Entry 4HFN (X-ray diffraction, 2.10 A resolution); this record covers chains A and B.

# Chain A (and B)
Protein: Allyl alcohol dehydrogenase
From: Nicotiana tabacum
Notes: EC 1.3.1.74; chain B of this document is another copy of the same molecule, construct and numbering; everything in this record applies to it too
Reference sequence: Q9SLN8 (Q9SLN8_TOBAC); residue numbers follow UniProt; this construct covers 1-343
Chain sequence (351 residues; row label = number of the first residue in the row):
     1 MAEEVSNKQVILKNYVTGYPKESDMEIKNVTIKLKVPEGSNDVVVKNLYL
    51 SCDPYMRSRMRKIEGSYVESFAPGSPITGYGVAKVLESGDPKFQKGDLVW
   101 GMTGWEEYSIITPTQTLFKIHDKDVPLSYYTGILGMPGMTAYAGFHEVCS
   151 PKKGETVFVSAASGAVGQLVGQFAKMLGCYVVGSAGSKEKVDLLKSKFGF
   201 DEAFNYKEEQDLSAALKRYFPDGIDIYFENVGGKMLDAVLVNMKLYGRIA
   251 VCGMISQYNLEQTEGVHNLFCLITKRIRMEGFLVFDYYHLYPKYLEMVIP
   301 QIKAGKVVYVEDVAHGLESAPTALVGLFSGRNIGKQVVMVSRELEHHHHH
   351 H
Not modelled in the structure: 1, 62-68, 114-116, 343-351 (chain B: 1, 17, 38, 63-68, 114-116, 258-263, 343-351)
Construct notes: expression tag (344-351)
Ligand contacts:
  - Coniferaldehyde (CIY; (2E)-3-(4-hydroxy-3-methoxyphenyl)prop-2-enal): Tyr-55, Met-136, Tyr-258, Leu-283, Val-284, Phe-285
  - NADP (NAP; NADP nicotinamide-adenine-dinucleotide phosphate): Asp-53, Pro-54, Tyr-55, Met-136, Thr-140, Ala-161, Gly-164, Ala-165, Val-166, Gly-167, Ala-185, Gly-186, Lys-190, Tyr-206, Asn-230, Val-231, Cys-252, Gly-253, Met-254, Ile-255, Ser-256, Tyr-258, Phe-282, Leu-283, Val-284, Leu-327, Phe-328, Gly-330, Asn-332, Gly-334, Lys-335
Curated features (UniProtKB/Swiss-Prot):
  - binding site (substrate): Tyr-55, Tyr-80
  - binding site (NADP(+)): Ala-165, Val-166, Gly-186, Lys-190, Tyr-206, Asn-230, Cys-252, Tyr-258, Phe-282 to Val-284, Asn-332
What the authors report for this chain:
  - binding site for Coniferaldehyde: Tyr-55, Tyr-258, Phe-270, Ile-273, Leu-283
  - conformationally variable residues: Phe-285
  - binding site for NADP: Tyr-55, Tyr-258
  - specificity-determining residues: Phe-285 (proposed by the authors, not directly observed)

# Interface between chain A and chain B
Residue-residue contacts - 52 pairs, chain A then chain B:
  Leu-236(A) / Leu-269(B)  hydrophobic
  Tyr-246(A) / Asp-286(B)  hydrogen bond
  Val-251(A) / Ile-273(B)
  Cys-252(A) / Ile-273(B)
  Gly-253(A) / Ile-273(B)
  Met-254(A) / Leu-269(B)  hydrophobic
  Met-254(A) / Phe-270(B)
  Tyr-258(A) / Phe-270(B)  hydrophobic
  Thr-263(A) / His-267(B)  hydrogen bond (side chain-backbone)
  Glu-264(A) / Val-266(B)
  Glu-264(A) / His-267(B)
  Gly-265(A) / Gly-265(B)
  Gly-265(A) / Val-266(B)
  Gly-265(A) / His-267(B)
  Val-266(A) / Gly-265(B)
  Val-266(A) / Val-266(B)  hydrogen bond (backbone-backbone)
  Val-266(A) / Leu-269(B)  hydrophobic
  His-267(A) / Gly-265(B)
  Leu-269(A) / Leu-236(B)  hydrophobic
  Leu-269(A) / Met-254(B)  hydrophobic
  Leu-269(A) / Val-266(B)  hydrophobic
  Phe-270(A) / Met-254(B)
  Leu-272(A) / Val-251(B)  hydrophobic
  Leu-272(A) / Met-279(B)  hydrophobic
  Leu-272(A) / Gly-281(B)
  Ile-273(A) / Val-251(B)
  Ile-273(A) / Cys-252(B)
  Ile-273(A) / Gly-253(B)
  Ile-273(A) / Phe-282(B)
  Ile-273(A) / Leu-283(B)
  Arg-276(A) / Gly-281(B)
  Arg-276(A) / Phe-282(B)
  Arg-276(A) / Leu-283(B)
  Arg-276(A) / Asp-286(B)  salt bridge
  Ile-277(A) / Met-279(B)
  Ile-277(A) / Glu-280(B)
  Ile-277(A) / Gly-281(B)  hydrogen bond (backbone-backbone)
  Arg-278(A) / Arg-278(B)
  Arg-278(A) / Met-279(B)
  Arg-278(A) / Glu-280(B)
  Met-279(A) / Arg-278(B)
  Met-279(A) / Met-279(B)  hydrogen bond (backbone-backbone)
  Glu-280(A) / Ile-277(B)
  Glu-280(A) / Arg-278(B)
  Gly-281(A) / Leu-272(B)
  Gly-281(A) / Arg-276(B)
  Gly-281(A) / Ile-277(B)  hydrogen bond (backbone-backbone)
  Phe-282(A) / Ile-273(B)
  Phe-282(A) / Arg-276(B)
  Leu-283(A) / Arg-276(B)
  Asp-286(A) / Tyr-246(B)  hydrogen bond
  Asp-286(A) / Arg-276(B)  salt bridge
Also at the interface, not in a pair above, chain A (26 interface residues in all): Thr-274
Also at the interface, not in a pair above, chain B (23 interface residues in all): Glu-264

# Overview
26 residues of chain A face 23 of chain B across their interface, with 7 hydrogen bonds and 2 salt bridges.
Polar pairs include Arg-276(A)/Asp-286(B), Tyr-246(A)/Asp-286(B) and Thr-263(A)/His-267(B). The paper reports
a binding site for Coniferaldehyde at Tyr-55(A), Tyr-258(A) and Phe-270(A) among others; a binding site for
NADP at Tyr-55(A) and Tyr-258(A).
Both chains are Allyl alcohol dehydrogenase (Nicotiana tabacum). Entry 4HFN (X-ray Crystal Structure of a
Ternary Complex of Double Bond Reductase from Nicotiana tabacum) was determined by X-ray diffraction (same
publication as 4HFJ and 4HFM).
